Entry 4ZBJ (X-ray diffraction, 2.25 A resolution); this record covers chains A and B of the 4 polymer chains in the assembly.

[Chain A]
Name: Histone chaperone ASF1
From: Saccharomyces cerevisiae (strain ATCC 204508 / S288c)
UniProtKB: P32447 (ASF1_YEAST); residue numbers follow UniProt; this construct covers 2-169
Chain sequence (175 residues; numbered -5 to 169; the number before each row is that of its first residue; numbers below 1 keep their minus sign (Pro-5 is residue -5)):
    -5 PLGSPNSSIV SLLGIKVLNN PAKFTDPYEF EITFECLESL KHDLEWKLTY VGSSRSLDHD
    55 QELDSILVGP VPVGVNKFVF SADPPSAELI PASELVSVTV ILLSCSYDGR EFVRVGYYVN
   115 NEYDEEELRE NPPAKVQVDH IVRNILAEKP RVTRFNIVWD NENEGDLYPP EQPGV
Unresolved in the structure: 155-169
Construct notes: expression tag (-5 to 1)
UniProt features mapped onto this chain:
  - mutagenesis: Leu6 (L6M: Enhances transcriptional silencing), His36 to Asp37 (Abrogates stimulation of replication-independent chromatin assembly by the HIR complex and abrogates telomeric silencing), Asp37 (D37R: Reduces transcriptional silencing; when associated with R-39), Glu39 (E39R: Reduces transcriptional silencing; when associated with R-37), Val45 (V45D: Reduces acetylation of histone H3 on 'K-56' and enhances sensitivity to camptothecin), Ser48 (S48R: Abrogates interaction with histone H3 and histone H4 and enhances transcriptional silencing. Reduces acetylation of histone H3 on 'K-9' and 'K-56'; when associated with E-145 or E-147), His53 to Asp54 (Reduces acetylation of histone H3 on 'K-56' and enhances sensitivity to camptothecin), Asp54 (D54R: Reduces transcriptional silencing), Val94 (V94D: Reduces acetylation of histone H3 on 'K-56' and enhances sensitivity to bleomycin, camptothecin, HU and MMS; when associated with D-96 ...), Leu96 (L96D: Reduces acetylation of histone H3 on 'K-56' and enhances sensitivity to bleomycin, camptothecin, HU and MMS; when associated with D-94), Glu105 (E105A: Decreases histone H3/H4 binding affinity), Arg108 (R108E: Reduces transcriptional silencing), 6 further mutagenesis entries in UniProt

[Chain B]
Name: Histone H3
From: Xenopus laevis
UniProtKB: Q10453 (H331_CAEEL); residues 61-135 here correspond to UniProt positions 62-136 (UniProt number = residue number + 1)
Chain sequence (77 residues; numbered 59 to 135; the number before each row is that of its first residue):
    59 MALIRKLPFQ RLVREIAQDF KTDLRFQSAA IGALQEASEA YLVALFEDTN LCAIHAKRVT
   119 IMPKDIQLAR RIRGERA
Unresolved in the structure: 59, 134-135
Construct notes: initiating methionine (59); expression tag (60); engineered mutation Ala102 (Gly103 in Q10453)
UniProt features mapped onto this chain:
  - modified residue: Lys79 (N6-methyllysine)
Reported in the primary citation:
  - mutagenesis - A87S/I89V/G90M, G90M: decreased binding to UBN1(122-148)
  - specificity-determining residues: Gly90
  - mutagenesis - A87S, I89V: unchanged binding to UBN1
  - mutagenesis - G90M: abolished binding to Ubinuclein-1
  - mutagenesis - A87S, I89V: unchanged binding to Ubinuclein-1
  - mutagenesis - S96C: unchanged binding to GST-UBN1(92-175)

[Chain A / chain B interface]
Residue-residue contacts (36; chain A residue first):
  Val45(A) with Arg129(B)
  Ser48(A) with Lys122(B); Gln125(B); Leu126(B)
  Leu51(A) with Arg129(B)
  Asp54(A) with Arg129(B), salt bridge
  Ser91(A) with Lys122(B)
  Val92(A) with Cys110(B), hydrophobic; Ala114(B), hydrophobic; Arg116(B); Lys122(B), hydrogen bond (backbone-side chain); Leu126(B)
  Thr93(A) with Leu126(B)
  Val94(A) with Leu126(B)
  Leu96(A) with Arg129(B)
  Arg108(A) with Gly132(B); Glu133(B)
  Gly110(A) with Ile130(B)
  Tyr111(A) with Ile130(B)
  Tyr112(A) with Asp106(B), hydrogen bond (side chain-backbone); Cys110(B), hydrophobic; His113(B); Ala127(B); Ile130(B), hydrophobic
  Asn114(A) with His113(B); Ala114(B)
  Glu116(A) with Lys115(B), salt bridge
  Asn138(A) with His113(B), hydrogen bond (backbone-side chain)
  Leu140(A) with Leu109(B), hydrophobic; His113(B)
  Lys143(A) with Leu109(B)
  Arg145(A) with Asp106(B), salt bridge; Leu109(B); Ile130(B)
  Thr147(A) with Arg131(B), hydrogen bond (side chain-backbone)
  Phe149(A) with Gly132(B)
Other interface residues (no listed pair), chain A (23 interface residues in all): Val113, Ile139
Other interface residues (no listed pair), chain B (18 interface residues in all): Thr107, Asp123

[Overview]
23 residues of chain A face 18 of chain B across their interface, with 4 hydrogen bonds and 3 salt bridges.
Polar pairs include Asp54(A)-Arg129(B), Glu116(A)-Lys115(B) and Arg145(A)-Asp106(B). From the paper:
A87S/I89V/G90M and G90M of chain B reduce binding to UBN1(122-148); the specificity determinant Gly90(B); 5
substitutions were tested in all.
Chain A is Histone chaperone ASF1 (Saccharomyces cerevisiae (strain ATCC 204508 / S288c)) and chain B is
Histone H3 (Xenopus laevis); the structure, UBN1 peptide bound to H3.3/H4/Asf1, was determined by X-ray
diffraction.
